8TVW - chains A and I of the 15 polymer chains in the assembly; structure by electron microscopy, 3.60 A resolution.

# Chain A
Protein: DNA-directed RNA polymerase II subunit RPB1
From: Saccharomyces cerevisiae
Notes: EC 2.7.7.6
Reference sequence: P04050 (RPB1_YEAST); numbering as in UniProt (aligned over 1-1733)
Chain sequence (1733 residues; row label = number of the first residue in the row):
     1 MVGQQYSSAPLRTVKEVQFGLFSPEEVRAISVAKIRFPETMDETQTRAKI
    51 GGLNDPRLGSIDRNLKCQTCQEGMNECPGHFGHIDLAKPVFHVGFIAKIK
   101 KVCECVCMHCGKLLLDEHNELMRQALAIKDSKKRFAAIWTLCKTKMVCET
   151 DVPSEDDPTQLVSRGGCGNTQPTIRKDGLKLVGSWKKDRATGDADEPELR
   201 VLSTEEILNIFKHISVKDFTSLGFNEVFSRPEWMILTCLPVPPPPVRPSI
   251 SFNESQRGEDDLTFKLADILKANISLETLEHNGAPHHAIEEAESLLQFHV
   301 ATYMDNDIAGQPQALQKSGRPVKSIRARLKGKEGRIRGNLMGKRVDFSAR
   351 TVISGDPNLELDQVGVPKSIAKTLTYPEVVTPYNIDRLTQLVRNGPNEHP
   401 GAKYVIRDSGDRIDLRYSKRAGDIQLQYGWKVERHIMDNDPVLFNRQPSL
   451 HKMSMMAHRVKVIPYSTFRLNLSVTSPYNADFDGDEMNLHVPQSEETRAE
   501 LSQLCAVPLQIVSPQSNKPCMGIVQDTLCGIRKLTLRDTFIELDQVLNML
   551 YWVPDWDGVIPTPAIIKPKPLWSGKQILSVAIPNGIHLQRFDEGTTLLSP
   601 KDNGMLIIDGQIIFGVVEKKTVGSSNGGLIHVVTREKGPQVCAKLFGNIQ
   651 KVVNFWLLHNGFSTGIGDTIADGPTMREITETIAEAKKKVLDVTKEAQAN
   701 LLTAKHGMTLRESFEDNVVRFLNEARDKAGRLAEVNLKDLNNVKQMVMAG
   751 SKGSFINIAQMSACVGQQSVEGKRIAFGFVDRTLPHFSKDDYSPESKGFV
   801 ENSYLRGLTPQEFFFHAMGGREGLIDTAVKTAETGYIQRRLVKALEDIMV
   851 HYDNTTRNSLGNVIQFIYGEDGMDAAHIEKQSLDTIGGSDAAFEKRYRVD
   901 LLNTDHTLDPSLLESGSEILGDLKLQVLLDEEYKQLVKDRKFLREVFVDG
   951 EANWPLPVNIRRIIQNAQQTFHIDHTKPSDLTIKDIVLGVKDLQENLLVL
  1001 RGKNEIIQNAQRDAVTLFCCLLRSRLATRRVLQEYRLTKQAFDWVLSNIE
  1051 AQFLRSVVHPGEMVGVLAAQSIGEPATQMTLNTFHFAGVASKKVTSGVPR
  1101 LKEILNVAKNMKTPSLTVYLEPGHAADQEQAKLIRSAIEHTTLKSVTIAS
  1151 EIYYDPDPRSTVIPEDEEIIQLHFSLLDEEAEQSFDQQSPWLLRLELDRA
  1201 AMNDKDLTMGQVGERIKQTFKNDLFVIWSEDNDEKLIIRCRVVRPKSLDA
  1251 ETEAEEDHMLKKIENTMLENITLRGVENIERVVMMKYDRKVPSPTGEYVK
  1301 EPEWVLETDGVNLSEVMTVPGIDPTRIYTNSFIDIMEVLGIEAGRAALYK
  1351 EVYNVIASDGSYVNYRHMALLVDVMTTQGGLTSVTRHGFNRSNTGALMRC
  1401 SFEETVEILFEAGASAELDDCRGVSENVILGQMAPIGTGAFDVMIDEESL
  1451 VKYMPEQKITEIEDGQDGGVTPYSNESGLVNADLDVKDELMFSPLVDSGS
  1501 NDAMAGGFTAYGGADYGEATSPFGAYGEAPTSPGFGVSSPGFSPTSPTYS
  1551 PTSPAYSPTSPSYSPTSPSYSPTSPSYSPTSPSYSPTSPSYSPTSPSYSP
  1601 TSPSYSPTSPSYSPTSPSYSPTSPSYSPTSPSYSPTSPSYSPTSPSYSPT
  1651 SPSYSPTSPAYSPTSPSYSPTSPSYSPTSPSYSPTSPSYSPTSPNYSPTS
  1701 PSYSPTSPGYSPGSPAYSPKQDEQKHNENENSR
Not modelled in the structure: 1-7, 42-44, 188-198, 1079-1096, 1158-1187, 1221-1224, 1243-1256, 1455-1733
UniProt features mapped onto this chain:
  - region: Pro-248 to Asp-260 (Lid loop), Asn-306 to Lys-323 (Rudder loop), Pro-810 to Glu-822 (Bridging helix)
  - binding site (Zn(2+)): Cys-67, Cys-70, Cys-77, His-80, Cys-107, Cys-110, Cys-148, Cys-167
  - binding site (Mg(2+)): Asp-481, Asp-483, Asp-485
  - modified residue: Thr-1471 (Phosphothreonine)
  - cross-link (Glycyl lysine isopeptide (Lys-Gly)): Lys-695 (interchain with G-Cter in ubiquitin), Lys-1246 (interchain with G-Cter in ubiquitin), Lys-1350 (interchain with G-Cter in ubiquitin)
Metal / ion sites: Zn2+ site 1: Cys-67, Cys-77, His-80; Zn2+ site 2: Cys-107, Met-108, Cys-110, Cys-167; Mg2+: Asp-483, Asp-485

# Chain I
Protein: DNA-directed RNA polymerase II subunit RPB9
From: Saccharomyces cerevisiae
Reference sequence: A0A7I9EWC2 (A0A7I9EWC2_YEASX); residue numbers follow UniProt; this construct covers 1-122
Chain sequence (122 residues; each row starts with the number of its first residue):
     1 MTTFRFCRDCNNMLYPREDKENNRLLFECRTCSYVEEAGSPLVYRHELIT
    51 NIGETAGVVQDIGSDPTLPRSDRECPKCHSRENVFFQSQQRRKDTSMVLF
   101 FVCLSCSHIFTSDQKNKRTQFS
Not modelled in the structure: 1-5
Metal / ion sites: Zn2+ site 1: Cys-7, Cys-10; Zn2+ site 2: Cys-75, Cys-78, Cys-103, Cys-106

# How chain A and chain I interact
Pairs across the interface (59):
  Lys-695(A) with Gln-114(I); Ser-122(I), hydrogen bond (side chain-backbone)
  Ala-697(A) with Met-97(I)
  Gln-698(A) with Met-97(I); Val-98(I); Leu-99(I); Ser-112(I), hydrogen bond (backbone-side chain)
  Ala-699(A) with Ser-112(I); Asp-113(I); Gln-114(I)
  Asn-700(A) with Ser-96(I), hydrogen bond; Val-98(I); Asp-113(I), hydrogen bond
  Leu-701(A) with Gln-114(I)
  Thr-709(A) with Asp-94(I), hydrogen bond
  Arg-711(A) with Gln-87(I); Lys-93(I), hydrogen bond (side chain-backbone); Thr-95(I), hydrogen bond; Met-97(I)
  Glu-712(A) with Lys-93(I)
  Arg-782(A) with Thr-67(I)
  Ser-788(A) with Thr-67(I); Pro-69(I)
  Lys-789(A) with Asp-65(I), salt bridge; Thr-67(I), hydrogen bond (backbone-backbone); Pro-69(I)
  Asp-790(A) with Phe-86(I); Gln-87(I), hydrogen bond (side chain-backbone)
  Lys-1144(A) with Leu-48(I)
  Thr-1147(A) with Leu-48(I); Ile-49(I)
  Ile-1148(A) with Glu-47(I); Leu-48(I), hydrogen bond (backbone-backbone); Ile-49(I), hydrogen bond (backbone-backbone)
  Ala-1149(A) with His-46(I); Glu-47(I); Leu-48(I)
  Ser-1150(A) with Arg-45(I); His-46(I), hydrogen bond (backbone-backbone)
  Glu-1151(A) with Tyr-44(I); Glu-47(I)
  Ile-1152(A) with Pro-41(I); Leu-42(I); Val-43(I), hydrogen bond (backbone-backbone); Tyr-44(I), hydrogen bond (backbone-backbone)
  Tyr-1153(A) with Pro-41(I); Leu-42(I), hydrophobic
  Tyr-1154(A) with Glu-18(I), hydrogen bond; Asn-23(I); Arg-24(I); Leu-25(I), hydrophobic; Pro-41(I), hydrogen bond (backbone-backbone)
  Pro-1156(A) with Asn-23(I)
  Trp-1191(A) with Glu-18(I), hydrogen bond; Leu-25(I), hydrophobic; Val-43(I), hydrophobic
  Asp-1257(A) with Tyr-44(I), hydrogen bond
  Leu-1260(A) with Tyr-44(I), hydrophobic
  Glu-1264(A) with His-46(I), salt bridge
Also at the interface, not in a pair above, chain A (32 interface residues in all): Val-1146, Pro-1190, Asp-1198, Lys-1261, Leu-1268
Also at the interface, not in a pair above, chain I (33 interface residues in all): Ser-40, Leu-68, Thr-119, Gln-120

# In short
The interface between chain A and chain I involves 32 residues on one side and 33 on the other; the contacts
include 18 hydrogen bonds and 2 salt bridges. Among the polar pairs are Lys-789(A)/Asp-65(I),
Glu-1264(A)/His-46(I) and Lys-695(A)/Ser-122(I).
Chain A is DNA-directed RNA polymerase II subunit RPB1 and chain I is DNA-directed RNA polymerase II subunit
RPB9, both from Saccharomyces cerevisiae; the structure, Cryo-EM structure of CPD-stalled Pol II (conformation
1), was determined by electron microscopy together with 8TUG, 8TVP, 8TVQ, 8TVS, 8TVV, 8TVX and 8TVY from the
same study.
